1UPF - chains C and A of the 4 polymer chains in the assembly; structure by X-ray diffraction, 2.30 A resolution.

Chain C (and A):
Molecule: Uracil phosphoribosyltransferase
Organism: Toxoplasma gondii
Notes: EC 2.4.2.9; chain A of this document is another copy of the same molecule, construct and numbering; everything in this record applies to it too
UniProt: Q26998 (UPP_TOXGO); residue numbers follow UniProt; this construct covers 21-244
Chain sequence (224 residues; row label = number of the first residue in the row):
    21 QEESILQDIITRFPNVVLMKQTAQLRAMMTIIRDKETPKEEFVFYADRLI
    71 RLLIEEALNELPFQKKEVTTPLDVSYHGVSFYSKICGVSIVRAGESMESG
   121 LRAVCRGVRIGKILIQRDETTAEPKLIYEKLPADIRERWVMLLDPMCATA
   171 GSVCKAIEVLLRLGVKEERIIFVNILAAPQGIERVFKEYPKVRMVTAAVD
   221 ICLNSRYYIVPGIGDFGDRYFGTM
Construct notes: conflict Gln84 (Glu in Q26998), Glu157 (Asp in Q26998); engineered mutation Val128 (Cys in Q26998)
Ligand contacts: 5-fluorouracil (URF): Met166, Ala168, Leu223, Tyr227, Tyr228, Ile229, Gly234, Asp235, Phe236
Curated features (UniProtKB/Swiss-Prot):
  - binding site (GTP): Lys59, Arg68, Tyr102 to Ile105, Arg129, Arg158
  - binding site (5-phospho-alpha-D-ribose 1-diphosphate): Arg112, Arg137, Asp164 to Ser172, Asp235
  - binding site (uracil): Ile229, Gly234 to Phe236
  - mutagenesis: Lys59 (K59A: GTP-induced enzymatic activation is reduced 4-fold), Arg68 (R68A: GTP-induced enzymatic activation is reduced 2-fold), Lys150 (K150A: GTP-induced enzymatic activation is reduced 4-fold), Asp235 (D235A/N: No enzymatic activity)

Interface between chain C and chain A:
Contacting residue pairs (38):
  Lys59(C) - Gly127(A)
  Lys59(C) - Arg129(A)
  Val63(C) - Arg122(A)
  Arg112(C) - Lys132(A)
  Arg112(C) - Tyr148(A)
  Arg112(C) - Lys150(A)
  Glu115(C) - Glu115(A)
  Glu115(C) - Lys132(A)  salt bridge
  Glu118(C) - Phe241(A)
  Arg122(C) - Val63(A)
  Arg122(C) - Tyr240(A)  hydrogen bond (side chain-backbone)
  Arg122(C) - Phe241(A)
  Gly127(C) - Lys59(A)  hydrogen bond (backbone-side chain)
  Arg129(C) - Lys59(A)
  Arg129(C) - Phe241(A)
  Arg129(C) - Gly242(A)  hydrogen bond (side chain-backbone)
  Ile130(C) - Phe241(A)  hydrogen bond (backbone-backbone)
  Lys132(C) - Arg112(A)
  Lys132(C) - Glu115(A)  salt bridge
  Lys132(C) - Phe241(A)
  Leu134(C) - Tyr148(A)  hydrophobic
  Gln136(C) - Tyr148(A)
  Ile147(C) - Ile147(A)  hydrophobic
  Tyr148(C) - Arg112(A)
  Tyr148(C) - Leu134(A)  hydrophobic
  Tyr148(C) - Gln136(A)
  Lys150(C) - Arg112(A)
  Lys150(C) - Asp238(A)  salt bridge
  Leu151(C) - Thr243(A)
  Pro152(C) - Thr243(A)
  Asp238(C) - Lys150(A)  salt bridge
  Tyr240(C) - Arg122(A)  hydrogen bond (backbone-side chain)
  Phe241(C) - Arg122(A)  hydrogen bond (backbone-side chain)
  Phe241(C) - Arg129(A)
  Phe241(C) - Ile130(A)  hydrogen bond (backbone-backbone)
  Phe241(C) - Lys132(A)
  Gly242(C) - Arg129(A)  hydrogen bond (backbone-side chain)
  Thr243(C) - Leu151(A)
Other interface residues (no listed pair), chain C (24 interface residues in all): Glu60, Val128
Other interface residues (no listed pair), chain A (26 interface residues in all): Glu60, Glu118, Arg126, Val128, Pro152, Met244

In short:
24 residues of chain C face 26 of chain A across their interface, with 8 hydrogen bonds and 4 salt bridges.
Polar contacts include Glu115(C)-Lys132(A), Lys150(C)-Asp238(A) and Arg122(C)-Tyr240(A). Chain C binds
5-fluorouracil.
Chain C and chain A are both Uracil phosphoribosyltransferase (Toxoplasma gondii); the structure, Structure of
the uracil phosphoribosyltransferase, mutant C128V bound to the drug 5-fluorouracil, was determined by X-ray
diffraction together with 1BD3, 1BD4 and 1UPU from the same study.
